8JR1 - chains 3 and a of the 10 polymer chains in the assembly; structure by electron microscopy, 3.17 A resolution.

# Chain 3
Protein: ATP synthase subunit c
Source organism: Mycobacterium tuberculosis
UniProt: A0A045H4W8 (A0A045H4W8_MYCTX); residues 1-81 here = UniProt positions 1-81
Sequence (81 residues; numbered 1 to 81; the number before each row is that of its first residue):
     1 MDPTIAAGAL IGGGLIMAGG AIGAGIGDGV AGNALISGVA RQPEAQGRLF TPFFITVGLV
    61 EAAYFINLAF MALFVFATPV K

# Chain a
Protein: ATP synthase subunit a
Source organism: Mycobacterium tuberculosis
UniProt: A0A045J1C5 (A0A045J1C5_MYCTX); residue numbers follow UniProt; this construct covers 1-250
Sequence (250 residues; numbered 1 to 250; the number before each row is that of its first residue):
     1 MTETILAAQI EVGEHHTATW LGMTVNTDTV LSTAIAGLIV IALAFYLRAK VTSTDVPGGV
    61 QLFFEAITIQ MRNQVESAIG MRIAPFVLPL AVTIFVFILI SNWLAVLPVQ YTDKHGHTTE
   121 LLKSAAADIN YVLALALFVF VCYHTAGIWR RGIVGHPIKL LKGHVTLLAP INLVEEVAKP
   181 ISLSLRLFGN IFAGGILVAL IALFPPYIMW APNAIWKAFD LFVGAIQAFI FALLTILYFS
   241 QAMELEEEHH
Not modelled in the structure: 1-8, 112-118, 153-162, 246-250
Residues lining bound ligands: tbaj-587 (UTI; (1S,2S)-1-(6-bromanyl-2-methoxy-quinolin-3-yl)-2-(2,6-dimethoxypyridin-4-yl)-4-(dimethylamino)-1-(2-fluoranyl-3-methoxy-phenyl)butan-2-ol): Leu168, Pro170, Ile171, Val174

# Chain 3 / chain a interface
Pairs across the interface - 17 pairs, chain 3 then chain a:
  Thr51(3) with Gln74(a), hydrogen bond
  Phe54(3) with Ile226(a), hydrophobic
  Ile55(3) with Ile230(a), hydrophobic; Leu233(a), hydrophobic
  Leu59(3) with Ile230(a), hydrophobic
  Ala62(3) with Arg186(a); Asn190(a)
  Phe65(3) with Gly189(a); Asn190(a); Ala193(a), hydrophobic
  Ile66(3) with Leu185(a); Arg186(a)
  Leu68(3) with Ala193(a), hydrophobic
  Ala69(3) with Phe188(a), hydrophobic; Phe192(a), hydrophobic
  Ala72(3) with Ile196(a), hydrophobic
  Phe76(3) with Ile10(a), hydrophobic
Also at the interface, not in a pair above, chain 3 (15 interface residues in all): Gly58, Glu61, Phe70, Ala77
Also at the interface, not in a pair above, chain a (16 interface residues in all): Val12, Phe229, Leu234

# In short
15 residues of chain 3 and 16 residues of chain a are in contact, with 1 hydrogen bond. Its one
hydrogen-bonded contact is Thr51(3)-Gln74(a). Ligands of chain a: tbaj-587.
Here chain 3 is ATP synthase subunit c and chain a is ATP synthase subunit a, both from Mycobacterium
tuberculosis. Entry 8JR1 (Cryo-EM structure of Mycobacterium tuberculosis ATP synthase Fo in complex with
TBAJ-587) was determined by electron microscopy together with 8J0S, 8J0T, 8J57, 8J58 and 8JR0 from the same
study.
